Entry 5TDS (X-ray diffraction, 1.72 A resolution); this record covers chains A and C of the 3 polymer chains in the assembly.

== Chain A ==
Protein: Toluene-4-monooxygenase system protein A
Organism: Pseudomonas mendocina
Notes: EC 1.14.13.-
UniProt: Q00456 (TMOA_PSEME); numbering as in UniProt (aligned over 1-493)
Sequence (493 residues; each row starts with the number of its first residue):
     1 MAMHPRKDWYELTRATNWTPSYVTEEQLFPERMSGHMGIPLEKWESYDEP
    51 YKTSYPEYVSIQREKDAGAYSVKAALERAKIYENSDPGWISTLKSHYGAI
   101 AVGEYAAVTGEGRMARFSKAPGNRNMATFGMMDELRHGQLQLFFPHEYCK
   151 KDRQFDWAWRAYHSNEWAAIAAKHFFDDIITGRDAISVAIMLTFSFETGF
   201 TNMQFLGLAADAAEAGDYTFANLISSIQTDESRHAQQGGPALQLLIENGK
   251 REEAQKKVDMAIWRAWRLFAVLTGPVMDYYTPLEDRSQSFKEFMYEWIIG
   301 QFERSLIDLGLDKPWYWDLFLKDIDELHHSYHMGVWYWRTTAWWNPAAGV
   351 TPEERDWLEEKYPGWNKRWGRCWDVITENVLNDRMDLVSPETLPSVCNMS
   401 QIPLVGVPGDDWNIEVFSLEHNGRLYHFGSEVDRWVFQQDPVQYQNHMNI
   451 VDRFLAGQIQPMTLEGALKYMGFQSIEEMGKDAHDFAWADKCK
Disordered / not traced: 1, 492-493
Construct notes: conflict W336 (Leu in Q00456), Y337 (Asp in Q00456)
Bound ions: Fe ion site 1: E104, E134, H137; Fe ion site 2: E134, E197, E231, H234
Small-molecule neighbours:
  - toluene (MBN), molecule 1: M3, W9, P56
  - toluene (MBN), molecule 2: I100, G103, E104, A107, Y162, F176, I180, F196, E197, T201
  - toluene (MBN), molecule 3: I100, F196, F200, T201, Q204, F205, A265, L268, F269, L272
  - toluene (MBN), molecule 4: W167, V271, S330, Y331, G334, V335, W338, P394, I402, P403, V405
  - toluene (MBN), molecule 5: W167, W338, T341, L393, P394, V396, P403, I450, M471
Swiss-Prot annotation at these positions:
  - binding site (Fe cation): E104, E134, H137, E197, E231, H234
  - mutagenesis: G103 (G103L: Increases production of m-cresol, instread of p-cresol), T201 (T201A: Strongly increases consumption of dioxygen in the absence of bound substrate), Q228 (Q228A: Shows a strong decrease in the catalytic efficiency for hydroxylation and only a minor change in the affinity for toluene)

== Chain C ==
Protein: Toluene-4-monooxygenase system protein B
Organism: Pseudomonas mendocina
Notes: EC 1.14.13.-
UniProt: Q00457 (TMOB_PSEME); residues 1-84 here = UniProt positions 1-84
Sequence (84 residues; row label = number of the first residue in the row):
     1 MSAFPVHAAFEKDFLVQLVVVDLNDSMDQVAEKVAYHCVNRRVAPREGVM
    51 RVRKHRSTELFPRDMTIAESGLNPTEVIDVVFEE
Disordered / not traced: 1, 84
Bound ions: Mg2+: D64 (shared with 2 residues of chain D)

== Interface between chain A and chain C ==
Pairs across the interface (67):
  S330(A) - F14(C)
  M333(A) - F14(C)  hydrophobic
  G334(A) - F14(C)
  Y337(A) - R41(C)  hydrogen bond
  Y337(A) - R42(C)
  W338(A) - L15(C)  hydrophobic
  W338(A) - Q17(C)
  W338(A) - R42(C)
  C372(A) - R42(C)  hydrogen bond (side chain-backbone)
  V375(A) - N40(C)
  V375(A) - R41(C)
  V375(A) - R42(C)
  V375(A) - V43(C)
  V375(A) - A44(C)
  I376(A) - R41(C)
  N379(A) - N40(C)  hydrogen bond (side chain-backbone)
  D386(A) - R41(C)  hydrogen bond (backbone-side chain)
  L387(A) - N40(C)
  L387(A) - R41(C)
  S389(A) - R41(C)  hydrogen bond (backbone-side chain)
  E391(A) - Y36(C)  hydrogen bond
  E391(A) - H37(C)
  E391(A) - R41(C)  salt bridge
  T392(A) - Q17(C)
  T392(A) - L18(C)  hydrogen bond (side chain-backbone)
  T392(A) - H37(C)
  L393(A) - Q17(C)
  L393(A) - L18(C)  hydrogen bond (backbone-backbone)
  P394(A) - L15(C)  hydrophobic
  P394(A) - V16(C)
  S395(A) - H7(C)  hydrogen bond
  S395(A) - V16(C)  hydrogen bond (backbone-backbone)
  S395(A) - Q17(C)  hydrogen bond (side chain-backbone)
  S395(A) - L18(C)  hydrogen bond (side chain-backbone)
  L404(A) - L15(C)
  L404(A) - V16(C)  hydrogen bond (backbone-backbone)
  V405(A) - F14(C)
  G406(A) - F14(C)  hydrogen bond (backbone-backbone)
  P408(A) - K12(C)
  P408(A) - D13(C)
  P408(A) - F14(C)  hydrophobic
  G409(A) - K12(C)  hydrogen bond (backbone-backbone)
  W412(A) - F10(C)
  W412(A) - E11(C)
  W412(A) - K12(C)
  W412(A) - D13(C)  hydrogen bond (side chain-backbone)
  W412(A) - V81(C)  hydrophobic
  N413(A) - R56(C)  hydrogen bond
  I414(A) - A9(C)  hydrophobic
  I414(A) - F14(C)
  I414(A) - L15(C)
  I414(A) - V16(C)  hydrophobic
  I414(A) - H55(C)
  I414(A) - R56(C)  hydrogen bond (backbone-side chain)
  E415(A) - H55(C)
  E415(A) - R56(C)
  V416(A) - V16(C)  hydrophobic
  V416(A) - H55(C)  hydrogen bond (backbone-side chain)
  L425(A) - T75(C)
  L425(A) - E76(C)
  H427(A) - H7(C)
  H427(A) - T75(C)  hydrogen bond (side chain-backbone)
  H427(A) - V77(C)
  F454(A) - L18(C)  hydrophobic
  L455(A) - P5(C)  hydrophobic
  L455(A) - L18(C)  hydrophobic
  L455(A) - T75(C)
Interface residues without a listed pair, chain A (36 interface residues in all): R371, P390, V407, D410, V451
Interface residues without a listed pair, chain C (27 interface residues in all): R53, D79

== Summary ==
36 residues of chain A face 27 of chain C across their interface; the contacts include 20 hydrogen bonds and 1
salt bridge. Among the polar pairs are E391(A)-R41(C), Y337(A)-R41(C) and C372(A)-R42(C). Bound to chain A: 5
copies of toluene.
Chain A is Toluene-4-monooxygenase system protein A and chain C is Toluene-4-monooxygenase system protein B,
both from Pseudomonas mendocina; the structure, Toluene bound in the resting active site of toluene
4-monooxygenase (T4moH), was determined by X-ray diffraction (same publication as 5TDT, 5TDU and 5TDV).
